PDB entry 5XF6 | X-ray diffraction, 2.63 A resolution | chains G and J of the 10 polymer chains in the assembly

== Chain G ==
Molecule: Histone H2A
Organism: Xenopus laevis
UniProt: Q6AZJ8 (Q6AZJ8_XENLA); aligned to UniProt positions 2-129 over residues 1-128 (the alignment contains insertions or deletions, so no single offset holds)
Sequence (128 residues; row label = number of the first residue in the row):
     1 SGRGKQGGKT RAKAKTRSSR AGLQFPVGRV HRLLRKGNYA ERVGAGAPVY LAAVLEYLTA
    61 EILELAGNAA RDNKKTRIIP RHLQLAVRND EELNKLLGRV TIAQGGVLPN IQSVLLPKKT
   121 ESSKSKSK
Not modelled in the structure: 1-13, 120-128
Ion coordination: Ru ion: Glu61, Glu64
Residues lining bound ligands: RUD ([ethane6-3-(p-tolyl)propanoic acid]Ru(1,3,5-triaza-7-phosphaadamantane)Cl2): Tyr57, Ala60, Glu61, Glu64, Leu65
What the authors report for this chain:
  - RUD coordination: Glu61, Glu64

== Chain J ==
Molecule: 145-nt DNA strand
Sequence (145 nucleotides; each row starts with the number of its first residue; numbers below 1 keep their minus sign (DA-72 is residue -72)):
   -72 ATCAATATCC ACCTGCAGAT ACTACCAAAA GTGTATTTGG AAACTGCTCC ATCAAAAGGC
   -12 ATGTTCAGCT GATTCAGCTG AACATGCCTT TTGATGGAGC AGTTTCCAAA TACACTTTTG
    48 GTAGTATCTG CAGGTGGATA TTGAT

== Interface between chain G and chain J ==
Pairs across the interface (12; chain G residue first):
  Ala14(G) - DG-42(J)  phosphate contact
  Ala14(G) - DT-41(J)  phosphate contact
  Lys15(G) - DG-42(J)  phosphate contact
  Lys15(G) - DT-41(J)  hydrogen bond to the phosphate
  Arg17(G) - DG-42(J)  salt bridge to the phosphate
  Arg20(G) - DT-41(J)  salt bridge to the phosphate
  Arg29(G) - DA-43(J)  phosphate contact
  Arg32(G) - DA-44(J)  phosphate contact
  Arg32(G) - DA-43(J)  salt bridge to the phosphate
  Arg42(G) - DT-35(J)  hydrogen bond to the sugar
  Arg42(G) - DG-34(J)  sugar contact
  Arg77(G) - DA-54(J)  sugar contact
Also at the interface, not in a pair above, chain G (10 interface residues in all): Thr16, Gly28
Also at the interface, not in a pair above, chain J (8 interface residues in all): DT-36

== Overview ==
The interface between chain G and chain J involves 10 residues on one side and 8 on the other; the contacts
include 2 hydrogen bonds and 3 salt bridges. Polar contacts include Arg42(G)-DT-35(J), Lys15(G)-DT-41(J) and
Arg17(G)-DG-42(J). Ligands of chain G: compound RUD. The paper reports RUD coordination by Glu61(G) and
Glu64(G).
Chain G is Histone H2A (Xenopus laevis) and chain J is a 145-nt DNA strand; the structure, Nucleosome core
particle with an adduct of a binuclear RAPTA (Ru-arene-phosphaadamantane) compound having an ethylenediamine
linker, was determined by X-ray diffraction, deposited together with 5XF3, 5XF4 and 5XF5.
